Entry 7LNU (X-ray diffraction, 2.50 A resolution); this record covers chains A and B.

# Chain A (and B)
Name: Isopentenyl phosphate kinase
Organism: Candidatus Methanomethylophilus alvus
Notes: EC 2.7.4.26; chain B of this document is another copy of the same molecule, construct and numbering; everything in this record applies to it too
Reference sequence: A0A3G3II74 (A0A3G3II74_9EURY); numbering as in UniProt (aligned over 1-259)
Chain sequence (279 residues; row label = number of the first residue in the row; numbers below 1 keep their minus sign (Met-19 is residue -19)):
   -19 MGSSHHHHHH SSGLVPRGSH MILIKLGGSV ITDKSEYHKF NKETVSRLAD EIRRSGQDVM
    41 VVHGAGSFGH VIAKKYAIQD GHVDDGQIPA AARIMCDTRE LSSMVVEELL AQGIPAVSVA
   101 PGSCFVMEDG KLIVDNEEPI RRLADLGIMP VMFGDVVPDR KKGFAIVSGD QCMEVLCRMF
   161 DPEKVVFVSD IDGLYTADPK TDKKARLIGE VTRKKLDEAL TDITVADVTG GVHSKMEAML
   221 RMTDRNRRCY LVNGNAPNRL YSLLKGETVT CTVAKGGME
Unresolved in the structure: -19 to -2, 193-213, 259 (chain B: -19 to -3, 259)
Construct notes: initiating methionine (-19); expression tag (-18 to 0)
Residues lining bound ligands:
  - ADP / ATP: Lys5, Gly7, Gly8, Ser9, Lys14, Gly44, Ala45, His50, Asp150, Val168, Ser169, Asp170, Ile171, Gly173, Leu174, Tyr175, Ala177, Asp178, Pro179, Lys180, Lys215
  - Isopentenyl phosphate / 3-methylbut-3-enyl trihydrogen diphosphate: Lys5, Lys14, Gly44, Ala45, Gly46, Gly49, His50, Ala53, Ile74, Thr78, Gly134, Asp135, Val136, Ile146, Val147, Ser148, Gly149, Asp150
What the authors report for this chain:
  - self-association interface (contacts with another copy of this molecule); pairs are residue here / residue on that copy: Arg73-Glu87 (salt bridge), Ser98-Ser103 (backbone contact), Ser103-Cys104 (hydrogen bond), Glu118-Arg140 (salt bridge), Arg122-Asp139 (hydrogen bond)
  - binding site for Isopentenyl phosphate: Lys5, Ala45, Gly46, His50, Ala53, Ile74, Thr78, Val136, Ile146, Gly149, Asp150
  - catalytic residues: Lys14, His50 (citing earlier work)
  - conformationally variable residues (order/disorder transition, side-chain flip): His50, Thr192 to Lys215
  - binding site for 3-methylbut-3-enyl trihydrogen diphosphate: His50
  - binding site for the ligand ADP: Lys5, Gly8, Ser9, Ser169, Asp170, Tyr175, Ala177, Asp178, Lys180, Lys215
  - binding site for the ligand ATP: Lys5, Gly8, Ser9, Lys14, Ser169, Asp170, Tyr175, Ala177, Asp178, Lys180
  - catalytic residues: Lys5, Thr209
  - mutagenesis - V136A: unchanged catalytic activity
  - specificity-determining residues: Ile74, Ile146
  - mutagenesis - I74A (26-fold), I146A (6-fold): decreased catalytic activity on DMAP, 2
  - mutagenesis - I74A, I146A: increased catalytic activity on 19, 21, 22, and 2427
  - mutagenesis - V208A (14-29-fold), T209S (5-10-fold): decreased catalytic activity on 1
  - mutagenesis - T209A (1200-2400-fold): decreased catalytic activity on IP

# Chain A / chain B interface
Residue-residue contacts (66):
  His62(A) - Leu126(B)
  Ile68(A) - Leu126(B)
  Ile68(A) - Ile128(B)  hydrophobic
  Ala72(A) - Leu90(B)
  Ala72(A) - Pro95(B)  hydrophobic
  Ala72(A) - Ala96(B)
  Ala72(A) - Ile128(B)  hydrophobic
  Arg73(A) - Glu87(B)  salt bridge
  Arg73(A) - Leu90(B)
  Met75(A) - Val97(B)  hydrophobic
  Met75(A) - Ile128(B)  hydrophobic
  Cys76(A) - Glu87(B)
  Arg79(A) - Val97(B)
  Arg79(A) - Ser98(B)  hydrogen bond (side chain-backbone)
  Glu80(A) - Ser83(B)
  Glu80(A) - Glu87(B)
  Ser83(A) - Glu80(B)
  Val86(A) - Cys76(B)  hydrophobic
  Glu87(A) - Arg73(B)  salt bridge
  Glu87(A) - Cys76(B)
  Glu87(A) - Glu80(B)
  Leu90(A) - Ala72(B)  hydrophobic
  Leu90(A) - Arg73(B)
  Leu90(A) - Cys76(B)  hydrophobic
  Pro95(A) - Ala72(B)  hydrophobic
  Ala96(A) - Ala72(B)
  Val97(A) - Met75(B)  hydrophobic
  Val97(A) - Arg79(B)
  Ser98(A) - Arg79(B)  hydrogen bond (backbone-side chain)
  Ser98(A) - Ser103(B)  hydrogen bond (backbone-side chain)
  Val99(A) - Ser103(B)
  Gly102(A) - Leu123(B)
  Ser103(A) - Ser98(B)  hydrogen bond (side chain-backbone)
  Ser103(A) - Val99(B)
  Ser103(A) - Cys104(B)  hydrogen bond (backbone-side chain)
  Ser103(A) - Pro119(B)
  Cys104(A) - Ser103(B)  hydrogen bond (side chain-backbone)
  Cys104(A) - Cys104(B)  hydrogen bond
  Cys104(A) - Pro119(B)
  Phe105(A) - Pro119(B)
  Val106(A) - Glu118(B)
  Asp115(A) - Asn116(B)
  Asp115(A) - Glu118(B)
  Asn116(A) - Asp115(B)
  Glu118(A) - Val106(B)
  Glu118(A) - Arg140(B)  salt bridge
  Pro119(A) - Cys104(B)
  Arg122(A) - Val106(B)
  Arg122(A) - Pro138(B)
  Arg122(A) - Asp139(B)  hydrogen bond (side chain-backbone)
  Arg122(A) - Arg140(B)
  Leu123(A) - Met75(B)  hydrophobic
  Leu123(A) - Gly102(B)
  Leu123(A) - Pro138(B)  hydrophobic
  Leu126(A) - His62(B)
  Leu126(A) - Ile68(B)
  Leu126(A) - Gly143(B)
  Ile128(A) - Ile68(B)  hydrophobic
  Ile128(A) - Ala72(B)  hydrophobic
  Pro138(A) - Arg122(B)
  Pro138(A) - Leu123(B)  hydrophobic
  Asp139(A) - Arg122(B)  hydrogen bond (backbone-side chain)
  Arg140(A) - Glu118(B)  salt bridge
  Arg140(A) - Arg122(B)
  Gly143(A) - Leu126(B)
  Phe144(A) - Leu126(B)  hydrophobic
Also at the interface, not in a pair above, chain A (38 interface residues in all): Pro69, Ala71, Gly127
Also at the interface, not in a pair above, chain B (37 interface residues in all): Ala71, Val86, Phe105, Gly127, Phe144

# Summary
38 residues of chain A and 37 residues of chain B are in contact; the contacts include 9 hydrogen bonds and 4
salt bridges. Polar pairs include Arg73(A)-Glu87(B), Glu118(A)-Arg140(B) and Arg79(A)-Ser98(B). The paper
reports catalytic residues Lys14(A), His50(A) and Lys5(A) among others; I74A and I146A of chain A reduce
catalytic activity on DMAP, 2; 6 substitutions were tested in all.
Both chains are Isopentenyl phosphate kinase (Candidatus Methanomethylophilus alvus). Entry 7LNU (Ternary
complex of the Isopentenyl Phosphate Kinase from Candidatus methanomethylophilus alvus bound to isopentenyl
monophosphate and ...) was determined by X-ray diffraction (same publication as 7LNV, 7LNT, 7LNX and 7N9D).
